5D9D - chain A; structure by X-ray diffraction, 1.70 A resolution.

Chain A:
Protein: Luciferin regenerating enzyme
From: Photinus pyralis
UniProt: Q95YI4 (Q95YI4_PHOPY); numbering as in UniProt (aligned over 1-308)
Chain sequence (311 residues; numbered -2 to 308; the number before each row is that of its first residue; numbers below 1 keep their minus sign (Gly-2 is residue -2)):
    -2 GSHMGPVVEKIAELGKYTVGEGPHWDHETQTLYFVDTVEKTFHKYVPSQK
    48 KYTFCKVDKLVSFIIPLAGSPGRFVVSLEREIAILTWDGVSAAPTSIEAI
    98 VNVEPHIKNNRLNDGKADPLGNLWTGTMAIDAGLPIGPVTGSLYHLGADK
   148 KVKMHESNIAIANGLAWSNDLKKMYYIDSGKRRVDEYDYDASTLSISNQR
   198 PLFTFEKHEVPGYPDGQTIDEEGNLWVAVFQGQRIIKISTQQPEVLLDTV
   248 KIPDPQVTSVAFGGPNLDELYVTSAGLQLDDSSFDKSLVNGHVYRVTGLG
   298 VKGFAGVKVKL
Unresolved in the structure: -2 to 2
Differences from the reference sequence: expression tag (-2 to 0)
Metal / ion sites: Mg2+: Glu18, Asn160, Asp212; Hg2+ site 1 near Cys52 (its only coordinating residue here); Hg2+ site 2: Ala90, Pro91

Summary:
Glu18, Asn160 and Asp212 form the Mg2+ site. Ala90 and Pro91 coordinate Hg2+ site 2.
Chain A is Luciferin regenerating enzyme (Photinus pyralis); the structure, Luciferin-regenerating enzyme
solved by SAD using synchrotron radiation at room temperature, was determined by X-ray diffraction, deposited
together with 5D9B and 5D9C.
